Entry 5LMK (X-ray diffraction, 2.40 A resolution); this record covers chains A and B.

Chain A:
Protein: Cyclin-dependent kinase 2
Organism: Homo sapiens
Notes: EC 2.7.11.22
UniProtKB: P24941 (CDK2_HUMAN); residue numbers follow UniProt; this construct covers 1-298
Amino-acid sequence (299 residues; numbered 0 to 298; the number before each row is that of its first residue; numbering starts at 0):
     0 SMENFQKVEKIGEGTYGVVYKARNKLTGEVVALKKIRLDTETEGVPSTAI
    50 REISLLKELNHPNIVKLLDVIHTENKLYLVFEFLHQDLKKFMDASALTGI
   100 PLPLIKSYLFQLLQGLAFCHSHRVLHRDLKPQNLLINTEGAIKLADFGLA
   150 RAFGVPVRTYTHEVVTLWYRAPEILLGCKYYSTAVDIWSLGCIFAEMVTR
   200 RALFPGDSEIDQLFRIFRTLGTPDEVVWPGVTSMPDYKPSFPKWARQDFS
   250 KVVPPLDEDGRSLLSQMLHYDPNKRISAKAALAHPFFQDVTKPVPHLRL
Disordered / not traced: 39-40
Differences from the reference sequence: expression tag (0)
Modified residues: T160 (phosphothreonine; TPO)
Ligand contacts: 6ZK (4-[4-[3-bromanyl-7-(pyridin-3-ylmethylamino)pyrazolo[1,5-a]pyrimidin-5-yl]phenyl]benzamide): I10, G11, E12, G13, V18, A31, F80, E81, F82, L83, H84, Q85, D86, K89, K129, Q131, N132, L134
Swiss-Prot annotation at these positions:
  - active site: D127 (Proton acceptor)
  - binding site (ATP): I10 to V18, K33, E81 to L83, D86, K129 to N132, D145
  - binding site (Mg(2+)): N132, D145
  - site (CDK7 binding): K9, K88, K89, L166
  - modified residue: M1 (N-acetylmethionine), K6 (N6-acetyllysine), T14 (Phosphothreonine), Y15 (Phosphotyrosine), Y19 (Phosphotyrosine), T160 (Phosphothreonine)
  - natural variant: P45 (P45L: In a glioblastoma multiforme sample)
  - mutagenesis: K9 (K9F: Reduced phosphorylation by CAK), T14 (T14A: 2-fold increase in activity), Y15 (Y15F: 2-fold increase in activity), K88 to K89 (Reduced phosphorylation by CAK), T160 (T160A: Abolishes activity), L166 (L166R: Reduced phosphorylation by CAK and reduced kinase activity)

Chain B:
Protein: Cyclin-A2
Organism: Homo sapiens
UniProtKB: P20248 (CCNA2_HUMAN); residue numbers follow UniProt; this construct covers 175-432
Amino-acid sequence (258 residues; numbered 175 to 432; the number before each row is that of its first residue):
   175 VPDYHEDIHTYLREMEVKCKPKVGYMKKQPDITNSMRAILVDWLVEVGEE
   225 YKLQNETLHLAVNYIDRFLSSMSVLRGKLQLVGTAAMLLASKFEEIYPPE
   275 VAEFVYITDDTYTKKQVLRMEHLVLKVLTFDLAAPTVNQFLTQYFLHQQP
   325 ANCKVESLAMFLGELSLIDADPYLKYLPSVIAGAAFHLALYTVTGQSWPE
   375 SLIRKTGYTLESLKPCLMDLHQTYLKAPQHAQQSIREKYKNSKYHGVSLL
   425 NPPETLNL
Ion coordination: Mg2+: M200, Q203, I206
Ligand contacts: monothioglycerol (SGM): M189, K192, C193, R241, D305, A308

Interface between chain A and chain B:
Contacting residue pairs (62):
  T41(A) - K288(B)  hydrogen bond (backbone-side chain)
  E42(A) - K266(B)  hydrogen bond (backbone-side chain)
  E42(A) - E274(B)
  E42(A) - V275(B)
  G43(A) - K266(B)
  G43(A) - L292(B)
  G43(A) - E295(B)
  V44(A) - K266(B)  hydrogen bond (backbone-side chain)
  V44(A) - E295(B)  hydrogen bond (backbone-side chain)
  V44(A) - L299(B)  hydrophobic
  S46(A) - K266(B)
  I49(A) - L263(B)  hydrophobic
  I49(A) - K266(B)
  I49(A) - L306(B)  hydrophobic
  R50(A) - K266(B)
  R50(A) - F267(B)  hydrogen bond (side chain-backbone)
  R50(A) - E269(B)
  I52(A) - F304(B)  hydrophobic
  S53(A) - F267(B)
  S53(A) - F304(B)
  S53(A) - L306(B)
  K56(A) - T303(B)  hydrogen bond (side chain-backbone)
  K56(A) - D305(B)  salt bridge
  E57(A) - Y185(B)  hydrogen bond
  E57(A) - A307(B)
  H71(A) - H296(B)  hydrogen bond
  H71(A) - F304(B)
  T72(A) - H296(B)
  A116(A) - Y178(B)
  H119(A) - Y178(B)
  H119(A) - I182(B)
  S120(A) - Y178(B)
  S120(A) - D181(B)  hydrogen bond
  S120(A) - I182(B)
  H121(A) - Y185(B)
  R122(A) - I182(B)
  R122(A) - Y185(B)
  R122(A) - A307(B)  hydrogen bond (side chain-backbone)
  R150(A) - E268(B)  salt bridge
  A151(A) - F267(B)  hydrophobic
  F152(A) - V175(B)  hydrophobic
  F152(A) - I182(B)  hydrophobic
  V154(A) - H179(B)
  V154(A) - I182(B)  hydrophobic
  V154(A) - T316(B)  hydrogen bond (backbone-side chain)
  V154(A) - Q317(B)  hydrogen bond (backbone-backbone)
  P155(A) - T316(B)
  R157(A) - Q228(B)  hydrogen bond
  R157(A) - E230(B)
  R157(A) - E268(B)  salt bridge
  T158(A) - I270(B)
  Y159(A) - I270(B)
  T160(A) - E269(B)
  T160(A) - I270(B)
  S181(A) - V175(B)
  T182(A) - V175(B)
  S276(A) - D177(B)  hydrogen bond
  S276(A) - Y178(B)
  A277(A) - Y178(B)  hydrogen bond (backbone-side chain)
  K278(A) - D177(B)  hydrogen bond (side chain-backbone)
  K278(A) - Y178(B)  hydrogen bond (backbone-side chain)
  K278(A) - D181(B)  salt bridge
Also at the interface, not in a pair above, chain A (36 interface residues in all): L54, V69, L76, A279
Also at the interface, not in a pair above, chain B (32 interface residues in all): L186, M189, L320

Overview:
Chain A and chain B form an interface of 36 and 32 residues respectively, with 17 hydrogen bonds and 4 salt
bridges. Among the polar pairs are K56(A)-D305(B), R150(A)-E268(B) and R157(A)-E268(B). Bound to chain A:
compound 6ZK. Chain B binds monothioglycerol.
Chain A is Cyclin-dependent kinase 2 and chain B is Cyclin-A2, both from Homo sapiens; the structure,
Structure of phopsho-CDK2-cyclin A in complex with an ATP-competitive inhibitor, was determined by X-ray
diffraction.
